Entry 7DZN (X-ray diffraction, 2.63 A resolution); this record covers chains D and E of the 5 polymer chains in the assembly.

# Chain D
Molecule: beta chain T18A TCR
Source organism: Homo sapiens
Amino-acid sequence (244 residues; row label = number of the first residue in the row; numbering starts at 0):
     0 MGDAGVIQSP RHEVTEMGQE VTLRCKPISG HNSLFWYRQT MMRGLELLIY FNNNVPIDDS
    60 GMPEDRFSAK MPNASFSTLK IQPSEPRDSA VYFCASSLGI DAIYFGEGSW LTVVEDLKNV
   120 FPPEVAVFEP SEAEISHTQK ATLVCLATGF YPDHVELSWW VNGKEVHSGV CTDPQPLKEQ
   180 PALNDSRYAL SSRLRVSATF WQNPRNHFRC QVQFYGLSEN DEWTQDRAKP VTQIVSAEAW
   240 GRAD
Not modelled in the structure: 0-2
Disulfide bonds: Cys24-Cys93, Cys144-Cys209

# Chain E
Molecule: alpha chain T18A TCR
Source organism: Homo sapiens
Amino-acid sequence (204 residues; numbered 1 to 204; the number before each row is that of its first residue):
     1 MGDAKTTQPP SMDCAEGRAA NLPCNHSTIS GNEYVYWYRQ IHSQGPQYII HGLKNNETNE
    61 MASLIITEDR KSSTLILPHA TLRDTAVYYC IVRGLNNAGN MLTFGGGTRL MVKPDIQNPD
   121 PAVYQLRDSK SSDKSVCLFT DFDSQTNVSQ SKDSDVYITD KCVLDMRSMD FKSNSAVAWS
   181 NKSDFACANA FNNSIIPEDT FFPS
Not modelled in the structure: 1-2
Disulfide bonds: Cys24-Cys90, Cys137-Cys187
Reported in the primary citation:
  - contacts within the chain: Gly94-Gly99 (hydrogen bond), Arg93-Asn100 (hydrogen bond)
  - conformationally variable residues (loop rearrangement): Asn32

# Interface between chain D and chain E
Pairs across the interface - 94 pairs, chain D then chain E:
  Ser32(D) - Asn100(E)
  Phe34(D) - Met101(E)  hydrophobic
  Tyr36(D) - Met101(E)
  Tyr36(D) - Leu102(E)  hydrogen bond (side chain-backbone)
  Tyr36(D) - Phe104(E)  hydrophobic
  Gln38(D) - Gln40(E)  hydrogen bond
  Leu44(D) - Phe104(E)  hydrophobic
  Leu46(D) - Met101(E)  hydrophobic
  Tyr49(D) - Asn97(E)  hydrogen bond
  Tyr49(D) - Asn100(E)  hydrogen bond
  Asn51(D) - Asn97(E)
  Ile56(D) - Asn97(E)
  Asp57(D) - Met101(E)
  Phe92(D) - Ser43(E)
  Phe92(D) - Gln44(E)
  Phe92(D) - Gly45(E)
  Ser96(D) - Arg93(E)
  Gly98(D) - Arg93(E)  hydrogen bond (backbone-side chain)
  Ile99(D) - Tyr36(E)
  Ile99(D) - Leu95(E)  hydrophobic
  Asp100(D) - Tyr36(E)
  Asp100(D) - Arg93(E)  hydrogen bond (backbone-side chain)
  Ala101(D) - Tyr36(E)  hydrophobic
  Ala101(D) - Tyr48(E)  hydrophobic
  Ala101(D) - Arg93(E)
  Ile102(D) - Tyr38(E)  hydrogen bond (backbone-side chain)
  Ile102(D) - Arg93(E)
  Ile102(D) - Asn100(E)
  Ile102(D) - Leu102(E)  hydrophobic
  Phe104(D) - Tyr38(E)  hydrophobic
  Phe104(D) - Pro46(E)
  Phe104(D) - Leu102(E)  hydrophobic
  Phe104(D) - Phe104(E)  hydrophobic
  Gly105(D) - Gly45(E)
  Val126(D) - Asp128(E)
  Val126(D) - Ser129(E)  hydrogen bond (backbone-backbone)
  Phe127(D) - Leu126(E)
  Phe127(D) - Arg127(E)
  Phe127(D) - Asp128(E)
  Phe127(D) - Lys134(E)
  Phe127(D) - Val136(E)  hydrophobic
  Glu128(D) - Leu126(E)
  Glu128(D) - Arg127(E)  hydrogen bond (backbone-backbone)
  Glu128(D) - Ser129(E)  hydrogen bond
  Ser130(D) - Tyr124(E)
  Ser130(D) - Gln125(E)
  Ser130(D) - Leu126(E)
  Ala132(D) - Tyr124(E)
  Ala132(D) - Pro203(E)  hydrophobic
  Glu133(D) - Tyr124(E)
  His136(D) - Asp120(E)  salt bridge
  His136(D) - Tyr124(E)
  His136(D) - Phe201(E)
  Thr137(D) - Tyr124(E)
  Thr137(D) - Asp141(E)
  Lys139(D) - Met169(E)
  Lys139(D) - Phe171(E)
  Thr141(D) - Leu126(E)
  Thr141(D) - Leu138(E)
  Val143(D) - Leu126(E)  hydrophobic
  Val143(D) - Val136(E)  hydrophobic
  Leu145(D) - Val136(E)  hydrophobic
  Leu145(D) - Trp179(E)  hydrophobic
  Ser167(D) - Asp165(E)  hydrogen bond (side chain-backbone)
  Ser167(D) - Met166(E)
  Ser167(D) - Arg167(E)  hydrogen bond (side chain-backbone)
  Gly168(D) - Leu164(E)
  Gly168(D) - Asp165(E)  hydrogen bond (backbone-backbone)
  Gly168(D) - Met166(E)
  Cys170(D) - Cys162(E)  disulfide
  Cys170(D) - Val163(E)  hydrogen bond (side chain-backbone)
  Thr171(D) - Cys162(E)
  Asp172(D) - Thr159(E)
  Pro173(D) - His42(E)
  Leu176(D) - Tyr157(E)  hydrophobic
  Leu176(D) - Trp179(E)  hydrophobic
  Glu178(D) - Tyr157(E)  hydrogen bond (backbone-side chain)
  Pro180(D) - Ser154(E)
  Ala188(D) - Trp179(E)  hydrophobic
  Ser190(D) - Thr159(E)
  Arg192(D) - Thr159(E)  hydrogen bond
  Arg192(D) - Asp160(E)
  Arg192(D) - Cys162(E)
  Arg192(D) - Ser175(E)  hydrogen bond
  Arg192(D) - Ala176(E)
  Arg192(D) - Val177(E)
  Arg194(D) - Asp141(E)  salt bridge
  Arg194(D) - Leu164(E)
  Arg194(D) - Met166(E)
  Arg194(D) - Phe171(E)
  Arg194(D) - Ser173(E)  hydrogen bond
  Val195(D) - Met166(E)
  Glu237(D) - Ser129(E)
  Ala238(D) - Ser129(E)
Also at the interface, not in a pair above, chain D (54 interface residues in all): Tyr103, Glu106, Ala125, Pro129, Val169, Lys177, Ser196
Also at the interface, not in a pair above, chain E (51 interface residues in all): Lys130, Ser135, Thr140, Ile158, Ser168
Inter-chain disulfides: Cys170(D)-Cys162(E)

# In short
Chain D and chain E form an interface of 54 and 51 residues respectively, with 1 disulfide bond, 18 hydrogen
bonds and 2 salt bridges. Polar contacts include His136(D)-Asp120(E), Arg194(D)-Asp141(E) and
Tyr36(D)-Leu102(E). From the paper: conformational variability at Asn32(E); contacts within the chain
involving Gly99(E), Gly94(E) and Asn100(E) among others.
Chain D is beta chain T18A TCR and chain E is alpha chain T18A TCR, both from Homo sapiens; the structure,
Crystal Structure of the cross-restricted T18A TCR and HLAB4201 bound to HIV-1 Gag TL9 peptide, was determined
by X-ray diffraction (same publication as 7DZM).
